PDB entry 4MI8 | X-ray diffraction, 2.10 A resolution | chains A and C

# Chain A
Protein: Bcl-2 homolog (Gene 16?)
From: Murid herpesvirus 4
Reference sequence: P89884 (P89884_MHV68); numbering as in UniProt (aligned over 2-136)
Sequence (143 residues; numbered 0 to 142; the number before each row is that of its first residue; numbering starts at 0):
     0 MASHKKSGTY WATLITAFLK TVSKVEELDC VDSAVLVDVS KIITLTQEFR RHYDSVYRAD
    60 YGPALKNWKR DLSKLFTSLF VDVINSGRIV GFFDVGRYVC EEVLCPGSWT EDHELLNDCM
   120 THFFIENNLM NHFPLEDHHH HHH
Unresolved in the structure: 0-1, 137-142
Sequence notes: expression tag (0-1, 137-142)
What the authors report for this chain:
  - conformationally variable residues (side-chain flip): His51

# Chain C
Protein: Beclin-1
Reference sequence: Q14457 (BECN1_HUMAN); residue numbers follow UniProt; this construct covers 107-130
Sequence (26 residues; row label = number of the first residue in the row):
   105 GSGTMENLSR RLKVTEALFD IMSGQT
Unresolved in the structure: 105-107, 128-130
Sequence notes: expression tag (105-106); engineered mutation Glu120 (Gly in Q14457), Ala121 (Asp in Q14457)
Curated features (UniProtKB/Swiss-Prot):
  - motif: Thr108 to Ser127 (BH3)
  - modified residue: Thr119 (Phosphothreonine)
  - mutagenesis: Leu112 (L112A: Weakly decreases interaction with MUHV-4 M11, greatly decreases interaction with BCL2L1 isoform Bcl-X(L)), Leu116 (L116A: Decreases interaction with BCL2L1 isoform Bcl-X(L)), Lys117 (K117A: Weakly decreases interaction with MUHV-4 M11, greatly decreases interaction with BCL2L1 isoform Bcl-X(L); K117R: Does not affect ubiquitination by the DCX(AMBRA1) complex), Phe123 (F123A: Weakly decreases interaction with MUHV-4 M11, disrupts interaction with BCL2 and decreases interaction with BCL2L1 isoform Bcl-X(L). Reduces interaction with BCL2L10)
What the authors report for this chain:
  - contacts within the chain: Met109-Leu112 (hydrophobic contact), Leu112-Leu116 (hydrophobic contact), Glu120-Asp124
  - conformationally variable residues (helix shift): Lys117 to Ile125
  - mutagenesis - L112A, K117A (10-fold), F123A (200-fold): decreased binding to Bcl-XL
  - mutagenesis - L116A, G120E, G120E/D121A, D121A: abolished binding to Bcl-XL
  - mutagenesis - D121A: unchanged binding to Bcl-2 homolog (Gene 16?) (chain A)
  - mutagenesis - L112A (3-fold), L116A, G120E/D121A, G120E (26-fold), F123A (4-fold): decreased binding to Bcl-2 homolog (Gene 16?) (chain A)
  - mutagenesis - K117A (2-fold): increased binding to Bcl-2 homolog (Gene 16?) (chain A)

# Chain A / chain C interface
Contacting residue pairs (41):
  Leu44(A) - Phe123(C)
  Glu47(A) - Phe123(C)
  Phe48(A) - Leu116(C)
  Phe48(A) - Thr119(C)
  Phe48(A) - Glu120(C)
  Phe48(A) - Phe123(C)  hydrophobic
  His51(A) - Thr119(C)
  His51(A) - Phe123(C)
  Tyr52(A) - Arg115(C)
  Tyr52(A) - Thr119(C)
  Val55(A) - Leu122(C)  hydrophobic
  Tyr56(A) - Arg115(C)
  Tyr56(A) - Val118(C)
  Tyr60(A) - Leu112(C)  hydrophobic
  Tyr60(A) - Leu116(C)
  Pro62(A) - Thr108(C)
  Ala63(A) - Thr108(C)
  Ala63(A) - Met109(C)  hydrophobic
  Ala63(A) - Leu112(C)  hydrophobic
  Leu64(A) - Leu112(C)  hydrophobic
  Lys73(A) - Met109(C)
  Leu74(A) - Met109(C)
  Leu74(A) - Leu112(C)  hydrophobic
  Leu74(A) - Ser113(C)
  Leu74(A) - Leu116(C)  hydrophobic
  Ser77(A) - Met109(C)
  Ser77(A) - Glu110(C)  hydrogen bond
  Ser77(A) - Ser113(C)  hydrogen bond
  Ser77(A) - Lys117(C)  hydrogen bond (backbone-side chain)
  Leu78(A) - Ser113(C)
  Leu78(A) - Lys117(C)
  Asp81(A) - Lys117(C)  salt bridge
  Asn84(A) - Glu120(C)  hydrogen bond
  Asn84(A) - Asp124(C)
  Gly86(A) - Glu120(C)
  Gly86(A) - Phe123(C)
  Gly86(A) - Asp124(C)  hydrogen bond (backbone-side chain)
  Arg87(A) - Lys117(C)
  Arg87(A) - Glu120(C)  salt bridge
  Val89(A) - Phe123(C)  hydrophobic
  Val94(A) - Leu116(C)  hydrophobic
Interface residues without a listed pair, chain A (24 interface residues in all): Ala58, Asp70, Val80
Interface residues without a listed pair, chain C (15 interface residues in all): Arg114
From the paper, about this interface:
  - specific contacts: Arg87(A)-Glu120(C) (salt bridge), Leu112(C)-Tyr60(A) (hydrophobic contact), Leu112(C)-Ala63(A) (hydrophobic contact), Leu112(C)-Leu74(A) (hydrophobic contact), Leu116(C)-Phe48(A) (hydrophobic contact), Leu116(C)-Tyr60(A) (hydrophobic contact), Leu116(C)-Leu78(A) (hydrophobic contact), Leu116(C)-Val94(A) (hydrophobic contact), Lys117(C)-Asp81(A), Lys117(C)-Arg87(A), Lys117(C)-Leu78(A), Lys117(C)-Ser77(A) (hydrogen bond), Val118(C)-Tyr56(A), Thr119(C)-Phe48(A), Thr119(C)-Tyr52(A), Thr119(C)-His51(A) (backbone contact), Glu120(C)-Gly86(A) (backbone contact), Glu120(C)-Phe48(A) (hydrophobic contact), Leu122(C)-His51(A), Leu122(C)-Val55(A), Phe123(C)-Leu44(A) (hydrophobic contact), Phe123(C)-Phe48(A) (hydrophobic contact), Phe123(C)-Gly86(A) (hydrophobic contact), Phe123(C)-Val89(A) (hydrophobic contact), Asp124(C)-Gly86(A)

# Summary
24 residues of chain A and 15 residues of chain C are in contact; the contacts include 5 hydrogen bonds and 2
salt bridges. Polar contacts include Asp81(A)-Lys117(C), Arg87(A)-Glu120(C) and Ser77(A)-Glu110(C). The
authors report a salt bridge between Arg87(A) and Glu120(C); hydrophobic contacts between Leu112(C) and
Tyr60(A), Leu112(C) and Ala63(A) and Leu112(C) and Leu74(A) among others; contacts between Lys117(C) and
Asp81(A), Lys117(C) and Arg87(A) and Lys117(C) and Leu78(A) among others. The paper reports that L112A, L116A
and G120E/D121A of chain C, among others, reduce binding to Bcl-2 homolog (Gene 16?) (chain A); conformational
variability at His51(A) and Lys117(C); 7 substitutions were tested in all.
Chain A is Bcl-2 homolog (Gene 16?) (Murid herpesvirus 4) and chain C is Beclin-1; the structure, Crystal
structure of the complex of murine gamma-herpesvirus 68 Bcl-2 homolog M11 and a Beclin 1 ..., was determined
by X-ray diffraction.
